PDB entry 9QE1 | electron microscopy, 3.50 A resolution | chains A and B of the 5 polymer chains in the assembly

# Chain A (and B)
Protein: JetC
Organism: Neobacillus vireti LMG 21834
Notes: chain B of this document is another copy of the same molecule, construct and numbering; everything in this record applies to it too
Chain sequence (1371 residues; numbered 1 to 1371; the number before each row is that of its first residue):
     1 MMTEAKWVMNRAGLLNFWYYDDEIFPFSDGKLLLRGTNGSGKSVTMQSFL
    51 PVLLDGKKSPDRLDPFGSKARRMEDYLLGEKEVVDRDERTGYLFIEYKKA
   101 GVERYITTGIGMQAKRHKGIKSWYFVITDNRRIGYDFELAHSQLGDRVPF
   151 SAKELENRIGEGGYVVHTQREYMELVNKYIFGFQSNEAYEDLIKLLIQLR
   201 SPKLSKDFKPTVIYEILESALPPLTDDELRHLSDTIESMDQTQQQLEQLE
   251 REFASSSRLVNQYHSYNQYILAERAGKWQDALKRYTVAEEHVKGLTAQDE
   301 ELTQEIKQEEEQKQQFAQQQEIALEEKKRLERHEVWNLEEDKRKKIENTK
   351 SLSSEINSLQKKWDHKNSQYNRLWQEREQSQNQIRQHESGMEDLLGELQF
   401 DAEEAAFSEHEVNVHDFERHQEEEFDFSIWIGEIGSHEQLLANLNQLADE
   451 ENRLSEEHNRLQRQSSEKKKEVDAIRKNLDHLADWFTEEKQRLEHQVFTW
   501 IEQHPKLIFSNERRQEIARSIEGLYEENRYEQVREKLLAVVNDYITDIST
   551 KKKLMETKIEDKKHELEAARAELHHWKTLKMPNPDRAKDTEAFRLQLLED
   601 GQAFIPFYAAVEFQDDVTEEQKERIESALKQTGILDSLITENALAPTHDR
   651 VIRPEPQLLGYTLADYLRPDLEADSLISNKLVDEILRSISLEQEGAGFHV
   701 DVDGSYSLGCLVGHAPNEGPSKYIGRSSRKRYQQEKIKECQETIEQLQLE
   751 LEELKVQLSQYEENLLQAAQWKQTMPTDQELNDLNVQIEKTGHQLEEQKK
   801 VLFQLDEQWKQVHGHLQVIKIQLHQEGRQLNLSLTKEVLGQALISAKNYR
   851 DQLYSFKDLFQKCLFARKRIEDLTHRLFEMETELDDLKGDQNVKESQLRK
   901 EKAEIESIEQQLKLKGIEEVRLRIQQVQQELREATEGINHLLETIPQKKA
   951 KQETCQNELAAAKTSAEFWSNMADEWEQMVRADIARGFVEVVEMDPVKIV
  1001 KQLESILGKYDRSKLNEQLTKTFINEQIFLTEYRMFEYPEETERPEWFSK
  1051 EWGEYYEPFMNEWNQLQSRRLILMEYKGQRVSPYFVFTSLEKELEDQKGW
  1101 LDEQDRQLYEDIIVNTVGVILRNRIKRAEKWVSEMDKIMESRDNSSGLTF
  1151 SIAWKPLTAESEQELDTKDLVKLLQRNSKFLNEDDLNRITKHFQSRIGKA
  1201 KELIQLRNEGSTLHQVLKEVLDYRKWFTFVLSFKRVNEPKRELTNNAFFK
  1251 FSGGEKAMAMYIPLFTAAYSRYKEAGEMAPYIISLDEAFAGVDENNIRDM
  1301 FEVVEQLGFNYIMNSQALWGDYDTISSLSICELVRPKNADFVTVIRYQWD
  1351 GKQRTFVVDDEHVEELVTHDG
Not modelled in the structure: 1371 (chain B: 1357-1371)
Ligand contacts: ADP (adenosine-5'-diphosphate): Trp18, Asn38, Gly39, Ser40, Gly41, Lys42, Ser43, Val44, Arg71, Asp75, Tyr76, Glu80, Arg1335

# Interface between chain A and chain B
Contacting residue pairs (128):
  Ser205(A) with Lys1337(B), hydrogen bond (backbone-side chain)
  Lys206(A) with Lys1337(B)
  Phe208(A) with Asn1338(B), hydrogen bond (backbone-side chain)
  Lys209(A) with Glu82(B), salt bridge
  Lys313(A) with Glu943(B), salt bridge
  Lys328(A) with Glu340(B), salt bridge
  Glu331(A) with Glu331(B)
  Arg332(A) with Glu331(B), hydrogen bond (side chain-backbone); Arg332(B), hydrogen bond (side chain-backbone)
  His333(A) with Glu334(B), salt bridge
  Lys362(A) with Asp890(B), salt bridge
  Arg372(A) with Glu879(B), salt bridge
  Arg453(A) with Arg453(B)
  Arg460(A) with Gln808(B)
  Arg529(A) with Arg529(B); Glu531(B), salt bridge
  Glu531(A) with Leu538(B)
  Arg534(A) with Glu535(B)
  Glu535(A) with Leu538(B); Asn542(B), hydrogen bond; Lys772(B), salt bridge
  Leu538(A) with Asn542(B)
  Asn542(A) with Asn542(B); Thr546(B), hydrogen bond
  Ile545(A) with Thr546(B)
  Thr546(A) with Thr546(B); Ser549(B); Thr550(B)
  Ser549(A) with Thr550(B)
  Thr550(A) with Thr550(B); Lys553(B)
  Lys553(A) with Leu554(B)
  Leu554(A) with Leu554(B), hydrophobic
  Ala587(A) with Pro716(B), hydrophobic
  Asp589(A) with Pro716(B); Asn717(B), hydrogen bond (side chain-backbone)
  Gln631(A) with Arg650(B), hydrogen bond (backbone-side chain)
  Ser637(A) with Leu711(B)
  Pro646(A) with Val712(B); His714(B)
  His648(A) with His714(B); Ala715(B); Pro716(B)
  Asp649(A) with Val712(B); Gly713(B); His714(B), hydrogen bond (backbone-backbone)
  Arg650(A) with Gln631(B), hydrogen bond (side chain-backbone); Tyr706(B), hydrogen bond; Leu711(B); Val712(B)
  Val651(A) with Leu711(B); Val712(B), hydrogen bond (backbone-backbone)
  Ile652(A) with Cys710(B)
  Arg653(A) with Cys710(B), hydrogen bond (backbone-backbone); Val712(B)
  Ser688(A) with Cys710(B)
  Phe698(A) with Gly709(B)
  Tyr706(A) with Arg650(B)
  Leu708(A) with Leu708(B), hydrophobic
  Gly709(A) with Phe698(B)
  Cys710(A) with Ile652(B), hydrophobic; Arg653(B), hydrogen bond (backbone-backbone); Glu655(B); Ser688(B); Phe698(B), hydrophobic
  Leu711(A) with Val651(B); Ile652(B), hydrophobic
  Val712(A) with Pro646(B); Arg650(B); Val651(B), hydrogen bond (backbone-backbone); Arg653(B)
  Gly713(A) with Pro646(B); Asp649(B)
  His714(A) with Pro646(B); Thr647(B); His648(B), hydrogen bond (backbone-backbone); Asp649(B), hydrogen bond (backbone-backbone)
  Ala715(A) with His648(B), hydrogen bond (backbone-side chain)
  Pro716(A) with Asp589(B); His648(B)
  Asn717(A) with Asp589(B), hydrogen bond (backbone-side chain)
  Lys790(A) with Glu789(B), salt bridge
  His793(A) with Lys790(B)
  Gln794(A) with His793(B)
  Glu797(A) with Lys790(B), salt bridge; Gln794(B); Glu797(B)
  Val801(A) with Glu797(B)
  Lys847(A) with Gln439(B), hydrogen bond
  Arg850(A) with Arg850(B)
  Asp851(A) with Arg850(B), salt bridge; Tyr854(B), hydrogen bond
  Tyr854(A) with Tyr854(B)
  Lys857(A) with Asp858(B), salt bridge
  Asp858(A) with Lys857(B), salt bridge
  Gln861(A) with Gln861(B), hydrogen bond; Lys862(B)
  Lys862(A) with Phe865(B)
  Phe865(A) with Phe865(B), hydrophobic
  Arg869(A) with Asp872(B), salt bridge
  Arg876(A) with Arg876(B); Glu879(B), salt bridge
  Glu883(A) with Lys362(B), salt bridge
  Asn939(A) with Leu942(B)
  Leu942(A) with Glu943(B); Pro946(B)
  Pro946(A) with Pro946(B); Gln947(B); Ala950(B)
  Ala950(A) with Thr954(B)
  Asn1016(A) with Ser1013(B)
  Lys1021(A) with Ile1024(B)
  Ile1024(A) with Ile1024(B), hydrophobic
  Glu1054(A) with Arg284(B), salt bridge; Tyr1055(B), hydrogen bond
  Tyr1055(A) with Glu1054(B); Tyr1055(B); Pro1058(B), hydrophobic
  Pro1058(A) with Phe1059(B), hydrophobic; Glu1062(B)
  Phe1059(A) with Pro1058(B), hydrophobic
  Glu1062(A) with Gln1065(B), hydrogen bond
  Arg1070(A) with Glu1017(B), salt bridge
  Asn1245(A) with Glu82(B), hydrogen bond
  Asn1246(A) with Glu82(B)
  Phe1249(A) with Glu82(B); Val83(B), hydrophobic; Asn1338(B)
Other interface residues (no listed pair), chain A (102 interface residues in all): Lys366, Gln464, Arg624, Thr647, Glu655, Ile689, Ala696, Lys772, Val786, Glu796, Lys800, Glu879, Glu943, Gln947, Glu1017, Thr1020, Glu1037, Asn1061, Gln1065, Gly1291
Other interface residues (no listed pair), chain B (96 interface residues in all): Lys366, Gln369, Glu438, Arg534, Asp543, Thr557, Ile634, Ser637, Gly695, Ala696, Gln804, His875, Glu883, Thr1020, Lys1021, Asn1025, Arg1070

# Summary
Chain A and chain B form an interface of 102 and 96 residues respectively; the contacts include 25 hydrogen
bonds and 18 salt bridges. Among the polar pairs are Lys209(A)-Glu82(B), Lys313(A)-Glu943(B) and
Lys328(A)-Glu340(B). Ligands of chain A: ADP.
Chain A and chain B are both JetC (Neobacillus vireti LMG 21834); the structure, Neobacillus vireti Wadjet-II
JetABC monomer, was determined by electron microscopy (same publication as 9QE0).
